8WIF - chains a and r of the 23 polymer chains in the assembly; structure by electron microscopy, 2.90 A resolution.

== Chain a ==
Molecule: 16S rRNA
From: Mycolicibacterium smegmatis MC2 155
Sequence (1528 nucleotides; numbered 1 to 1528; the number before each row is that of its first residue):
     1 UUUUUGUUUGGAGAGUUUGAUCCUGGCUCAGGACGAACGCUGGCGGCGUG
    51 CUUAACACAUGCAAGUCGAACGGAAAGGCCCUUUCGGGGGUACUCGAGUG
   101 GCGAACGGGUGAGUAACACGUGGGUGAUCUGCCCUGCACUUUGGGAUAAG
   151 CCUGGGAAACUGGGUCUAAUACCGAAUACACCCUGCUGGUCGCAUGGCCU
   201 GGUAGGGGAAAGCUUUUGCGGUGUGGGAUGGGCCCGCGGCCUAUCAGCUU
   251 GUUGGUGGGGUGAUGGCCUACCAAGGCGACGACGGGUAGCCGGCCUGAGA
   301 GGGUGACCGGCCACACUGGGACUGAGAUACGGCCCAGACUCCUACGGGAG
   351 GCAGCAGUGGGGAAUAUUGCACAAUGGGCGCAAGCCUGAUGCAGCGACGC
   401 CGCGUGAGGGAUGACGGCCUUCGGGUUGUAAACCUCUUUCAGCACAGACG
   451 AAGCGCAAGUGACGGUAUGUGCAGAAGAAGGACCGGCCAACUACGUGCCA
   501 GCAGCCGCGGUAAUACGUAGGGUCCGAGCGUUGUCCGGAAUUACUGGGCG
   551 UAAAGAGCUCGUAGGUGGUUUGUCGCGUUGUUCGUGAAAACUCACAGCUU
   601 AACUGUGGGCGUGCGGGCGAUACGGGCAGACUAGAGUACUGCAGGGGAGA
   651 CUGGAAUUCCUGGUGUAGCGGUGGAAUGCGCAGAUAUCAGGAGGAACACC
   701 GGUGGCGAAGGCGGGUCUCUGGGCAGUAACUGACGCUGAGGAGCGAAAGC
   751 GUGGGGAGCGAACAGGAUUAGAUACCCUGGUAGUCCACGCCGUAAACGGU
   801 GGGUACUAGGUGUGGGUUUCCUUCCUUGGGAUCCGUGCCGUAGCUAACGC
   851 AUUAAGUACCCCGCCUGGGGAGUACGGCCGCAAGGCUAAAACUCAAAGGA
   901 AUUGACGGGGGCCCGCACAAGCGGCGGAGCAUGUGGAUUAAUUCGAUGCA
   951 ACGCGAAGAACCUUACCUGGGUUUGACAUGCACAGGACGCCGGCAGAGAU
  1001 GUCGGUUCCCUUGUGGCCUGUGUGCAGGUGGUGCAUGGCUGUCGUCAGCU
  1051 CGUGUCGUGAGAUGUUGGGUUAAGUCCCGCAACGAGCGCAACCCUUGUCU
  1101 CAUGUUGCCAGCACGUUAUGGUGGGGACUCGUGAGAGACUGCCGGGGUCA
  1151 ACUCGGAGGAAGGUGGGGAUGACGUCAAGUCAUCAUGCCCCUUAUGUCCA
  1201 GGGCUUCACACAUGCUACAAUGGCCGGUACAAAGGGCUGCGAUGCCGUGA
  1251 GGUGGAGCGAAUCCUUUCAAAGCCGGUCUCAGUUCGGAUCGGGGUCUGCA
  1301 ACUCGACCCCGUGAAGUCGGAGUCGCUAGUAAUCGCAGAUCAGCAACGCU
  1351 GCGGUGAAUACGUUCCCGGGCCUUGUACACACCGCCCGUCACGUCAUGAA
  1401 AGUCGGUAACACCCGAAGCCGGUGGCCUAACCCUUGUGGAGGGAGCCGUC
  1451 GAAGGUGGGAUCGGCGAUUGGGACGAAGUCGUAACAAGGUAGCCGUACCG
  1501 GAAGGUGCGGCUGGAUCACCUCCUUUCU
Disordered / not traced: 1-6, 1524-1528

== Chain r ==
Protein: 30S ribosomal protein S17
From: Mycolicibacterium smegmatis MC2 155
UniProtKB: A0QSE0 (RS17_MYCS2); residues 1-98 here = UniProt positions 1-98
Chain sequence (98 residues; numbered 1 to 98; the number before each row is that of its first residue):
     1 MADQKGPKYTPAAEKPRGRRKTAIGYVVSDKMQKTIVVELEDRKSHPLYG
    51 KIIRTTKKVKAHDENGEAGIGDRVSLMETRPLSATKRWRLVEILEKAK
Disordered / not traced: 1-3, 98
Swiss-Prot annotation at these positions:
  - cross-link: Lys-96 (Isoglutamyl lysine isopeptide (Lys-Gln) (interchain with Q-Cter in protein Pup))

== How chain a and chain r interact ==
Residue-residue contacts (88):
  G124(a) / Gly-18(r)  phosphate contact
  G124(a) / Arg-19(r)  sugar contact
  G124(a) / Arg-20(r)  hydrogen bond to the sugar
  U125(a) / Arg-17(r)  phosphate contact
  U125(a) / Gly-18(r)  phosphate contact
  U125(a) / Arg-20(r)  sugar contact
  G126(a) / Arg-17(r)  hydrogen bond to the sugar
  G126(a) / Arg-20(r)  hydrogen bond to the sugar
  A127(a) / Arg-20(r)  salt bridge to the phosphate
  A127(a) / Arg-80(r)  salt bridge to the phosphate
  A127(a) / Pro-81(r)  base contact
  G136(a) / Gly-6(r)  sugar contact
  G136(a) / Pro-7(r)  hydrogen bond to the sugar
  G136(a) / Lys-8(r)  hydrogen bond to the base
  C137(a) / Lys-5(r)  salt bridge to the phosphate
  C137(a) / Gly-6(r)  hydrogen bond to the phosphate
  C137(a) / Pro-7(r)  sugar contact
  C137(a) / Lys-8(r)  sugar contact
  A138(a) / Lys-5(r)  salt bridge to the phosphate
  G192(a) / Arg-17(r)  hydrogen bond to the sugar
  C193(a) / Arg-17(r)  hydrogen bond to the sugar
  C193(a) / Gly-18(r)  hydrogen bond to the base
  C193(a) / Arg-20(r)  hydrogen bond to the base
  C193(a) / Met-77(r)  sugar contact
  C193(a) / Arg-89(r)  hydrogen bond to the sugar
  A194(a) / Arg-20(r)  base contact
  A194(a) / Thr-79(r)  hydrogen bond to the base
  A194(a) / Arg-89(r)  salt bridge to the phosphate
  U195(a) / Arg-80(r)  hydrogen bond to the base
  C199(a) / Tyr-9(r)  phosphate contact
  U200(a) / Lys-8(r)  base contact
  U200(a) / Tyr-9(r)  stacking on the base
  G225(a) / Tyr-9(r)  sugar contact
  G225(a) / Thr-10(r)  hydrogen bond to the sugar
  G226(a) / Thr-10(r)  sugar contact
  G226(a) / Ala-12(r)  phosphate contact
  G226(a) / Ala-13(r)  phosphate contact
  G227(a) / Ala-12(r)  phosphate contact
  G227(a) / Ala-13(r)  hydrogen bond to the phosphate
  C234(a) / Arg-87(r)  hydrogen bond to the phosphate
  C235(a) / Glu-78(r)  hydrogen bond to the sugar
  C235(a) / Arg-87(r)  salt bridge to the phosphate
  G236(a) / Lys-57(r)  phosphate contact
  C237(a) / Lys-44(r)  phosphate contact
  C237(a) / Lys-57(r)  salt bridge to the phosphate
  G238(a) / Lys-44(r)  salt bridge to the phosphate
  U253(a) / Met-32(r)  hydrogen bond to the sugar
  U253(a) / Lys-60(r)  hydrogen bond to the phosphate
  U253(a) / Thr-85(r)  hydrogen bond to the phosphate
  G254(a) / Met-32(r)  sugar contact
  G254(a) / Gln-33(r)  hydrogen bond to the sugar
  G254(a) / Thr-35(r)  hydrogen bond to the phosphate
  G254(a) / Ser-83(r)  hydrogen bond to the phosphate
  G254(a) / Ala-84(r)  phosphate contact
  G254(a) / Thr-85(r)  hydrogen bond to the phosphate
  G254(a) / Lys-86(r)  phosphate contact
  G255(a) / Gln-33(r)  sugar contact
  G255(a) / Lys-34(r)  hydrogen bond to the phosphate
  G255(a) / Ser-83(r)  phosphate contact
  G255(a) / Lys-86(r)  salt bridge to the phosphate
  U256(a) / Lys-34(r)  salt bridge to the phosphate
  U264(a) / Arg-80(r)  hydrogen bond to the phosphate
  U264(a) / Pro-81(r)  hydrogen bond to the sugar
  G265(a) / Arg-80(r)  salt bridge to the phosphate
  G265(a) / Pro-81(r)  sugar contact
  G265(a) / Leu-82(r)  sugar contact
  G265(a) / Ser-83(r)  sugar contact
  G265(a) / Ala-84(r)  hydrogen bond to the sugar
  A273(a) / Gln-33(r)  sugar contact
  G275(a) / Lys-31(r)  phosphate contact
  G275(a) / Met-32(r)  sugar contact
  G276(a) / Ser-29(r)  hydrogen bond to the phosphate
  G276(a) / Lys-31(r)  phosphate contact
  G276(a) / Met-32(r)  sugar contact
  G276(a) / Lys-60(r)  phosphate contact
  C277(a) / Lys-58(r)  phosphate contact
  C280(a) / Arg-54(r)  base contact
  C280(a) / Thr-55(r)  base contact
  C280(a) / Thr-56(r)  hydrogen bond to the base
  C544(a) / Leu-48(r)  base contact
  C544(a) / Tyr-49(r)  sugar contact
  G565(a) / Lys-51(r)  hydrogen bond to the phosphate
  G565(a) / Arg-54(r)  salt bridge to the phosphate
  U566(a) / Lys-51(r)  phosphate contact
  G577(a) / Ile-52(r)  sugar contact
  G616(a) / Arg-19(r)  hydrogen bond to the phosphate
  G617(a) / Arg-19(r)  salt bridge to the phosphate
  C861(a) / Lys-51(r)  salt bridge to the phosphate
Also at the interface, not in a pair above, chain a (45 interface residues in all): G123, G266, C267, G278, G301, C576
Also at the interface, not in a pair above, chain r (46 interface residues in all): Pro-11, Lys-21, Val-37, Arg-43, His-62

== Overview ==
The interface between chain a and chain r involves 45 residues on one side and 46 on the other; the contacts
include 32 hydrogen bonds, 14 salt bridges and 1 aromatic stacking contact. Among the polar pairs are
G136(a)/Lys-8(r), C193(a)/Gly-18(r) and C193(a)/Arg-20(r).
Chain a is 16S rRNA and chain r is 30S ribosomal protein S17, both from Mycolicibacterium smegmatis MC2 155;
the structure, Cryo- EM structure of Mycobacterium smegmatis 30S ribosomal subunit (body 2) of 70S ribosome
and RafH, was determined by electron microscopy, deposited together with 8WHX, 8WHY, 8WI7, 8WI8, 8WI9, 8WIB,
8WIC and 8WID.
